Entry 5TLD (X-ray diffraction, 2.38 A resolution); this record covers chains A and C of the 4 polymer chains in the assembly.

Chain A:
Name: Estrogen receptor
Organism: Homo sapiens
Notes: fragment: ligand-binding domain
UniProtKB: P03372 (ESR1_HUMAN), isoform P03372-3; residues 298-554 here correspond to UniProt positions 125-381 (UniProt number = residue number - 173)
Chain sequence (257 residues; row label = number of the first residue in the row):
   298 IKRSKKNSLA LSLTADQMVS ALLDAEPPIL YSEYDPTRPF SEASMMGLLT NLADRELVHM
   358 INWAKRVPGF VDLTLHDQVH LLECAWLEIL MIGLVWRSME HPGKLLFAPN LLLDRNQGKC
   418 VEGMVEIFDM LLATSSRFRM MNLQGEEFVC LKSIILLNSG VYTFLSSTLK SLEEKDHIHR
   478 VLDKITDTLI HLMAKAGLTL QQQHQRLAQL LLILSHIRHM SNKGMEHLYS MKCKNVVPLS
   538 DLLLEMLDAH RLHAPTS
Unresolved in the structure: 298-304, 332-334, 461-471, 549-554
Differences from the reference sequence: engineered mutation Ser537 (Tyr364 in P03372)
Ligand contacts: 6WV ((8R,9S,13S,14S,17S)-13-methyl-17-phenylazanyl-6,7,8,9,11,12,14,15,16,17-decahydrocyclopenta[a]phenanthren-3-ol): Met343, Leu346, Leu349, Ala350, Glu353, Leu384, Leu387, Met388, Leu391, Arg394, Phe404, Val418, Glu419, Gly420, Met421, Ile424, Leu428, Gly521, His524, Leu525, Met528

Chain C:
Name: Nuclear receptor coactivator 2
Notes: fragment: Nuclear receptor-interacting peptide
Chain sequence (13 residues; row label = number of the first residue in the row):
   686 KHKILHRLLQ DSS
Unresolved in the structure: 686, 697-698

How chain A and chain C interact:
Residue-residue contacts (24):
  Ile358(A) with Leu690(C), hydrophobic; Leu693(C), hydrophobic; Leu694(C), hydrophobic
  Lys362(A) with Leu693(C), hydrogen bond (side chain-backbone); Leu694(C); Asp696(C), hydrogen bond (side chain-backbone)
  Leu372(A) with His691(C); Leu694(C), hydrophobic; Gln695(C)
  Gln375(A) with Leu694(C)
  Val376(A) with Lys688(C); Leu690(C), hydrophobic; His691(C); Leu694(C), hydrophobic
  Leu379(A) with Leu694(C), hydrophobic
  Glu380(A) with Lys688(C), salt bridge; Leu690(C)
  Asp538(A) with Ile689(C)
  Leu539(A) with Ile689(C); Leu693(C), hydrophobic
  Glu542(A) with His687(C); Lys688(C); Ile689(C), hydrogen bond (side chain-backbone)
  Met543(A) with Leu690(C), hydrophobic
Other interface residues (no listed pair), chain A (13 interface residues in all): Asn359, Phe367

In short:
The interface between chain A and chain C involves 13 residues on one side and 9 on the other; the contacts
include 3 hydrogen bonds and 1 salt bridge. Polar pairs include Glu380(A)-Lys688(C), Lys362(A)-Leu693(C) and
Lys362(A)-Asp696(C). Bound to chain A: compound 6WV.
Here chain A is Estrogen receptor (Homo sapiens) and chain C is Nuclear receptor coactivator 2. Entry 5TLD
(Crystal Structure of the ER-alpha Ligand-binding Domain (Y537S) in Complex with the phenylamino-substituted
estrogen,
(8R,9S,13S,14S,17S)-13-methyl-17-(phenylamino)-7,8,9,11,12,13,14,15,16,17-decahydro-6H-cyclopenta[a]phenanthren-3-ol)
was determined by X-ray diffraction together with 5KR9, 5KRA, 5KRC, 5KRF, 5KRH, 5KRI and 43 further entries
from the same study.
